PDB entry 8PNF | electron microscopy, 2.90 A resolution | chains 1 and 2 of the 5 polymer chains in the assembly

[Chain 1]
Name: Capsid protein VP1
Source organism: rhinovirus B14
UniProtKB: P03303 (POLG_HRV14); residues 7-289 here correspond to UniProt positions 574-856 (UniProt number = residue number + 567)
Chain sequence (283 residues; each row starts with the number of its first residue):
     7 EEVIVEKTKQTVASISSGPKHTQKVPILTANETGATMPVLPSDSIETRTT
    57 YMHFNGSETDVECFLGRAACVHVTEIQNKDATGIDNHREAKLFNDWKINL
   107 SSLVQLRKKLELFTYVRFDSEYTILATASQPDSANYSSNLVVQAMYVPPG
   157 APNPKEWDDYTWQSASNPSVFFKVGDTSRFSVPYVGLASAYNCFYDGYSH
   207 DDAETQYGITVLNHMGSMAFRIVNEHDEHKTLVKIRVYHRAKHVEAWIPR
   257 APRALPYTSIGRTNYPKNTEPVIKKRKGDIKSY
Curated features (UniProtKB/Swiss-Prot):
  - site: Y289 (Cleavage)

[Chain 2]
Name: Capsid protein VP2
Source organism: rhinovirus B14
UniProtKB: P03303 (POLG_HRV14); residues 7-262 here correspond to UniProt positions 76-331 (UniProt number = residue number + 69)
Chain sequence (256 residues; numbered 7 to 262; the number before each row is that of its first residue):
     7 CGYSDRVQQITLGNSTITTQEAANAVVCYAEWPEYLPDVDASDVNKTSKP
    57 DTSVCRFYTLDSKTWTTGSKGWCWKLPDALKDMGVFGQNMFFHSLGRSGY
   107 TVHVQCNATKFHSGCLLVVVIPEHQLASHEGGNVSVKYTFTHPGERGIDL
   157 SSANEVGGPVKDVLYNMNGTLLGNLLIFPHQFINLRTNNTATIVIPYINS
   207 VPIDSMTRHNNVSLMVIPIAPLTVPTGATPSLPITVTIAPMCTEFSGIRS
   257 KSIVPQ
Differences from the reference sequence: conflict L170 (Ile239 in P03303)
Curated features (UniProtKB/Swiss-Prot):
  - site: Q262 (Cleavage)
From the paper describing this entry:
  - binding site for the 14-nt RNA strand: W38
  - conformationally variable residues (side-chain flip): W38, K52

[Interface between chain 1 and chain 2]
Pairs across the interface (100; chain 1 residue first):
  N37(1) - F188(2)
  E38(1) - A29(2)
  E38(1) - Q187(2)
  E38(1) - F188(2)
  E38(1) - N190(2)  hydrogen bond
  E38(1) - T193(2)
  E38(1) - N194(2)
  T39(1) - A29(2)
  T39(1) - V32(2)
  G40(1) - H186(2)
  T120(1) - E129(2)
  Y121(1) - E129(2)  hydrogen bond
  Y121(1) - I204(2)  hydrogen bond (side chain-backbone)
  Y121(1) - N205(2)
  Y121(1) - S206(2)
  A194(1) - S206(2)
  A194(1) - V207(2)  hydrophobic
  S195(1) - S206(2)  hydrogen bond (backbone-backbone)
  A196(1) - S206(2)
  N198(1) - S206(2)  hydrogen bond
  F200(1) - E129(2)
  F200(1) - Q131(2)
  Y201(1) - E129(2)
  Y201(1) - Q131(2)  hydrogen bond (backbone-side chain)
  Y201(1) - H215(2)
  D202(1) - K81(2)  salt bridge
  D202(1) - E129(2)  hydrogen bond (backbone-side chain)
  D202(1) - H130(2)
  D202(1) - H215(2)
  D202(1) - N216(2)  hydrogen bond (backbone-backbone)
  G203(1) - R214(2)
  Y204(1) - V142(2)  hydrogen bond (side chain-backbone)
  Y204(1) - K143(2)  hydrogen bond (side chain-backbone)
  Y204(1) - Y144(2)  hydrogen bond (side chain-backbone)
  Y204(1) - T147(2)  hydrogen bond
  Y204(1) - H148(2)
  Y204(1) - R214(2)  hydrogen bond (backbone-backbone)
  S205(1) - R214(2)  hydrogen bond (backbone-side chain)
  D207(1) - Y144(2)  hydrogen bond
  D207(1) - T213(2)  hydrogen bond
  D207(1) - R214(2)  hydrogen bond (side chain-backbone)
  D207(1) - V260(2)
  D208(1) - Y144(2)
  D208(1) - P261(2)
  A209(1) - K143(2)
  A209(1) - P261(2)
  E210(1) - K143(2)
  Q212(1) - S141(2)  hydrogen bond
  Y213(1) - H130(2)
  Y213(1) - Q131(2)
  Y213(1) - L132(2)  hydrogen bond (side chain-backbone)
  Y213(1) - S141(2)
  Y213(1) - V142(2)
  Y213(1) - T147(2)
  G214(1) - Q131(2)
  I254(1) - Y35(2)
  I254(1) - P128(2)  hydrophobic
  I254(1) - I204(2)  hydrophobic
  P255(1) - I183(2)
  R256(1) - P128(2)  hydrogen bond (side chain-backbone)
  R256(1) - E129(2)  hydrogen bond (side chain-backbone)
  R256(1) - I183(2)
  R256(1) - F184(2)
  A257(1) - T176(2)
  A257(1) - N180(2)
  A257(1) - I183(2)
  A257(1) - F184(2)
  P258(1) - T176(2)
  P258(1) - N180(2)
  R259(1) - N174(2)  hydrogen bond (side chain-backbone)
  R259(1) - G175(2)
  R259(1) - T176(2)
  A260(1) - G175(2)  hydrogen bond (backbone-backbone)
  A260(1) - L177(2)  hydrophobic
  L261(1) - Y171(2)  hydrophobic
  L261(1) - G175(2)  hydrogen bond (backbone-backbone)
  T264(1) - G138(2)  hydrogen bond (side chain-backbone)
  S265(1) - G138(2)
  S265(1) - N139(2)
  G267(1) - Q131(2)  hydrogen bond (backbone-side chain)
  R268(1) - Q131(2)
  R268(1) - N139(2)
  T269(1) - Q131(2)  hydrogen bond (side chain-backbone)
  T269(1) - L132(2)  hydrogen bond (side chain-backbone)
  T269(1) - A133(2)  hydrogen bond (side chain-backbone)
  T269(1) - N174(2)
  N270(1) - A133(2)
  N270(1) - S134(2)  hydrogen bond (side chain-backbone)
  N270(1) - G137(2)
  N270(1) - G138(2)  hydrogen bond (side chain-backbone)
  N270(1) - V140(2)  hydrogen bond (side chain-backbone)
  Y271(1) - G137(2)
  Y271(1) - V166(2)
  Y271(1) - D168(2)
  Y271(1) - Y171(2)
  Y271(1) - G175(2)
  K273(1) - H135(2)
  K273(1) - E136(2)  salt bridge
  V278(1) - L177(2)  hydrophobic
  I279(1) - L177(2)  hydrophobic
Also at the interface, not in a pair above, chain 1 (43 interface residues in all): H206, T211
Also at the interface, not in a pair above, chain 2 (54 interface residues in all): N30, I127, M173, L181, I259

[In short]
Chain 1 and chain 2 form an interface of 43 and 54 residues respectively, with 32 hydrogen bonds and 2 salt
bridges. Polar pairs include D202(1)-K81(2), K273(1)-E136(2) and E38(1)-N190(2). The paper reports a binding
site for the 14-nt RNA strand at W38(2); conformational variability at W38(2) and K52(2).
Here chain 1 is Capsid protein VP1 and chain 2 is Capsid protein VP2, both from rhinovirus B14. Entry 8PNF
(HRV B14 virion proteins) was determined by electron microscopy, deposited together with 8PNB.
